PDB entry 2AT1 | X-ray diffraction, 2.80 A resolution | chains A and B of the 4 polymer chains in the assembly

[Chain A]
Name: Aspartate carbamoyltransferase (R state), catalytic chain
From: Escherichia coli
Notes: EC 2.1.3.2
UniProt: P0A786 (PYRB_ECOLI); residues 1-310 here = UniProt positions 1-310
Amino-acid sequence (310 residues; each row starts with the number of its first residue):
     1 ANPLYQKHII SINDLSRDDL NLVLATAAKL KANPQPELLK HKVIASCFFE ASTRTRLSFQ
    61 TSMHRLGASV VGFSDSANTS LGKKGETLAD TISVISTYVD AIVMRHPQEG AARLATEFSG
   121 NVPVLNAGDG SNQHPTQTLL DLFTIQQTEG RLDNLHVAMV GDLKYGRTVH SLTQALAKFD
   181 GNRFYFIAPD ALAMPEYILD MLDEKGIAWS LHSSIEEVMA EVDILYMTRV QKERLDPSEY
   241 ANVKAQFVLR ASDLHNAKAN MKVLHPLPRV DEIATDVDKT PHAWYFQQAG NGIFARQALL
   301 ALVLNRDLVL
Differences from the reference sequence: conflict Gln60 (Glu in P0A786), Gln147 (Glu in P0A786), Glu149 (Gln in P0A786), Glu196 (Gln in P0A786)
Ligand contacts: phosphonoacetamide (PCT): Ala51, Ser52, Thr53, Arg54, Thr55, Ser80, Lys84, Arg105, His134, Gln137, Pro266, Leu267, Pro268

[Chain B]
Name: Aspartate carbamoyltransferase regulatory chain
From: Escherichia coli
UniProt: P0A7F3 (PYRI_ECOLI); residues 2-153 here correspond to UniProt positions 1-152 (UniProt number = residue number - 1)
Amino-acid sequence (153 residues; each row starts with the number of its first residue):
     1 MTHDNKLGVE AIKRGTVIDH IPAQIGFKLL SLFKLTETDQ RITIGLNLPS GEMGRKDLIK
    61 IENTFLSEDQ VDQLALYAPQ ATVNRIDNYE VVGKSRPSLP ERIDNVLVCP NSNCISHAEP
   121 VSSSFAVRKR ANDIALKCKY CEKEFSHNVV LAN
Unresolved in the structure: 1-7
Differences from the reference sequence: conflict Gly8 (Gln7 in P0A7F3)
Metal / ion sites: Zn2+: Cys109, Cys114, Cys138, Cys141

[Interface between chain A and chain B]
Contacting residue pairs (35; chain A residue first):
  Ser11(A) - Glu142(B)  hydrogen bond
  Thr87(A) - Glu119(B)
  Leu88(A) - Ile115(B)  hydrophobic
  Leu88(A) - Glu119(B)  hydrogen bond (backbone-side chain)
  Ala89(A) - Glu119(B)  hydrogen bond (backbone-side chain)
  Pro107(A) - Asn113(B)  hydrogen bond (backbone-side chain)
  Gln108(A) - Asn113(B)  hydrogen bond
  Gln108(A) - Ile115(B)
  Glu109(A) - Asn111(B)  hydrogen bond
  Glu109(A) - Asn113(B)  hydrogen bond
  Glu109(A) - Cys114(B)
  Glu109(A) - Ile115(B)  hydrogen bond (backbone-backbone)
  Glu109(A) - Cys141(B)
  Gly110(A) - Ile115(B)
  Gly110(A) - Tyr140(B)
  Ala111(A) - Ile115(B)
  Arg113(A) - Lys139(B)
  Arg113(A) - Glu142(B)  salt bridge
  Leu114(A) - Ile115(B)  hydrophobic
  Leu114(A) - Glu119(B)
  Leu114(A) - Val121(B)  hydrophobic
  Leu114(A) - Tyr140(B)
  Glu117(A) - Lys139(B)  salt bridge
  Glu117(A) - Tyr140(B)  hydrogen bond
  Phe118(A) - Val121(B)  hydrophobic
  Asn132(A) - Cys141(B)  hydrogen bond (side chain-backbone)
  Asn132(A) - Glu142(B)  hydrogen bond
  Asn132(A) - Lys143(B)  hydrogen bond
  Gln133(A) - Glu142(B)
  Glu196(A) - Arg130(B)  salt bridge
  Tyr197(A) - Lys143(B)  hydrogen bond
  Tyr197(A) - Glu144(B)
  Asp200(A) - Arg128(B)  salt bridge
  Asp200(A) - Arg130(B)  salt bridge
  Glu204(A) - Arg128(B)  salt bridge
Also at the interface, not in a pair above, chain A (21 interface residues in all): Asn13, His106
Also at the interface, not in a pair above, chain B (15 interface residues in all): Pro120

[Overview]
21 residues of chain A and 15 residues of chain B are in contact; the contacts include 13 hydrogen bonds and 6
salt bridges. Polar pairs include Arg113(A)-Glu142(B), Glu117(A)-Lys139(B) and Glu196(A)-Arg130(B). Chain A
binds phosphonoacetamide. Cys109(B), Cys114(B), Cys138(B) and Cys141(B) form the Zn2+ site.
Here chain A is Aspartate carbamoyltransferase (R state), catalytic chain and chain B is Aspartate
carbamoyltransferase regulatory chain, both from Escherichia coli. Entry 2AT1 (Crystal structures of
phosphonoacetamide ligated T and phosphonoacetamide and malonate ligated R states of aspartate
carbamoyltransferase ...) was determined by X-ray diffraction, deposited together with 1AT1 and 3AT1.
